PDB entry 6XNM | X-ray diffraction, 2.25 A resolution | chains A and C of the 3 polymer chains in the assembly

Chain A (and C):
Name: GCN4-p1 peptide with A16
Notes: chain C of this document is another copy of the same molecule, construct and numbering; everything in this record applies to it too
UniProtKB: P03069 (GCN4_YEAST); residues 1-30 here correspond to UniProt positions 249-278 (UniProt number = residue number + 248)
Amino-acid sequence (30 residues; row label = number of the first residue in the row):
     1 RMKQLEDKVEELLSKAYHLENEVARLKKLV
Differences from the reference sequence: engineered mutation Ala16 (Asn264 in P03069)
Swiss-Prot annotation at these positions:
  - region: Leu5 to Leu26 (Leucine-zipper)

Interface between chain A and chain C:
Contacting residue pairs (19):
  Met2(A) - Met2(C)  hydrophobic
  Leu5(A) - Met2(C)  hydrophobic
  Leu5(A) - Leu5(C)  hydrophobic
  Leu5(A) - Glu6(C)
  Leu5(A) - Val9(C)  hydrophobic
  Lys8(A) - Leu13(C)
  Glu11(A) - Leu13(C)
  Leu12(A) - Val9(C)  hydrophobic
  Leu12(A) - Leu12(C)  hydrophobic
  Leu12(A) - Leu13(C)  hydrophobic
  Lys15(A) - Ala16(C)
  Lys15(A) - Glu20(C)
  Leu19(A) - Leu19(C)
  Leu19(A) - Glu20(C)
  Glu22(A) - Lys27(C)  salt bridge
  Leu26(A) - Val23(C)  hydrophobic
  Leu26(A) - Leu26(C)
  Leu29(A) - Val30(C)  hydrophobic
  Val30(A) - Val30(C)  hydrophobic
Interface residues without a listed pair, chain A (14 interface residues in all): Val9, His18, Val23

Summary:
14 residues of chain A face 13 of chain C across their interface, with 1 salt bridge. The salt-bridged pair is
Glu22(A)-Lys27(C).
Both chains are GCN4-p1 peptide with A16. Entry 6XNM (GCN4-p1 Peptide Trimer with tyrosine residue at position
16) was determined by X-ray diffraction.
